Entry 7DD5 (electron microscopy, 3.20 A resolution); this record covers chains A and B.

# Chain A (and B)
Protein: Calcium-Sensing Receptor
Organism: Gallus gallus
Notes: chain B of this document is another copy of the same molecule, construct and numbering; everything in this record applies to it too
Sequence (1069 residues; row label = number of the first residue in the row):
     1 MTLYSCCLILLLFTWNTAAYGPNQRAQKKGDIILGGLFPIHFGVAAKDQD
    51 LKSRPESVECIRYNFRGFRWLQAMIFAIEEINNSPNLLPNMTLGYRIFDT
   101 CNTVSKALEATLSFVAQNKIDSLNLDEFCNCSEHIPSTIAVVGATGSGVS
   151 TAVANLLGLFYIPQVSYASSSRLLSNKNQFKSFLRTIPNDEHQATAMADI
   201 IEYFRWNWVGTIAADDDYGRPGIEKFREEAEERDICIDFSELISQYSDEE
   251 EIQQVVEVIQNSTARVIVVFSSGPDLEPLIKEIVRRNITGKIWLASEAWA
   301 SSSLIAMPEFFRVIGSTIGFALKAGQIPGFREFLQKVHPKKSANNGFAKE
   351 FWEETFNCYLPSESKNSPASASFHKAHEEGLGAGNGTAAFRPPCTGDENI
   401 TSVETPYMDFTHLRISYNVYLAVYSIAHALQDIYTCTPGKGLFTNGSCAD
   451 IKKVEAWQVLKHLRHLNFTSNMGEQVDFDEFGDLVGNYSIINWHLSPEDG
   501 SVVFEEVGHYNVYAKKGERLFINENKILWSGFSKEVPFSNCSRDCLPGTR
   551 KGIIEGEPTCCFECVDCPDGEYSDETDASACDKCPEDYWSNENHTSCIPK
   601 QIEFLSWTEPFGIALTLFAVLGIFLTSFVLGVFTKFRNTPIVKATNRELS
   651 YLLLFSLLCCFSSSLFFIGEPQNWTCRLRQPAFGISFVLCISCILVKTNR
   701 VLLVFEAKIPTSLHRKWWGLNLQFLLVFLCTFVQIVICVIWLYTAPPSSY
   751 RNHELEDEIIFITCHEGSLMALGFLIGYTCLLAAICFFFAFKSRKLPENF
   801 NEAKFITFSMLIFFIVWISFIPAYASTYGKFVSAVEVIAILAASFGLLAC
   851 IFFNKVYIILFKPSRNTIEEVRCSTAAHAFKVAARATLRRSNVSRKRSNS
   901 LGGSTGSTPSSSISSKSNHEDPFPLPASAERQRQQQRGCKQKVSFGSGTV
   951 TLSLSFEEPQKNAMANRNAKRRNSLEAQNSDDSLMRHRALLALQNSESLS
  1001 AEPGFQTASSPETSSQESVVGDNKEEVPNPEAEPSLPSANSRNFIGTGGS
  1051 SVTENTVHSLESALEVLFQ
Unresolved in the structure: 1-19, 120-133, 360-391, 707-710, 868-1069 (chain B: 1-21, 123-135, 361-390, 707-710, 868-1069)
Disulfides: Cys60-Cys101, Cys236-Cys560, Cys358-Cys394, Cys436-Cys448, Cys541-Cys561, Cys545-Cys564, Cys567-Cys581, Cys584-Cys597, Cys676-Cys764
Covalent attachments: N-acetylglucosamine (NAG) linked to Asn287, Asn399, Asn467, Asn487, Asn540
Ion coordination: Ca2+ site 1: Thr100, Ala144; Ca2+ site 2 near Ser302 (its only coordinating residue here)
Residues lining bound ligands:
  - tryptophan (TRP): Arg66, Trp70, Thr145, Gly146, Ser147, Ala168, Ser169, Ser170, Tyr218, Glu297, Ala298, Ile415
  - YP1 (2-chloro-6-[(2R)-2-hydroxy-3-{[2-methyl-1-(naphthalen-2-yl)propan-2-yl]amino}propoxy]benzonitrile): Gln680, Phe683, Leu772, Ile776, Val816, Trp817, Phe820, Ile821, Tyr824, Glu836, Ala839, Ile840
Reported in the primary citation:
  - Ca2+ coordination: Thr100, Asp234, Ser302, Gly556
  - binding site for chloride ion: Arg66, Arg69, Trp70, Arg414
  - binding site for tryptophan: Trp70, Ser147, Ala168, Ser170, Tyr218, Glu297
  - binding site for YP1: Phe683, Leu772, Ile776, Trp817, Phe820, Tyr824, Glu836, Ile840
  - mutagenesis - S826C/T827C: increased signaling
  - mutagenesis - P822C: decreased signaling
  - mutagenesis - P822C, S826C/T827C: unchanged expression

# Interface between chain A and chain B
Pairs across the interface (72; chain A residue first):
  Tyr20(A) - Ser122(B)  hydrogen bond (backbone-backbone)
  Gly21(A) - Ser122(B)
  Gln49(A) - Tyr161(B)
  Gln49(A) - Arg464(B)
  Asp50(A) - Lys461(B)  hydrogen bond (backbone-side chain)
  Leu51(A) - Phe443(B)
  Leu51(A) - Trp457(B)
  Leu51(A) - Leu460(B)  hydrophobic
  Leu51(A) - Lys461(B)
  Leu51(A) - Arg464(B)
  Lys52(A) - Leu442(B)
  Lys52(A) - Phe443(B)
  Lys52(A) - Thr444(B)  hydrogen bond (backbone-backbone)
  Ser53(A) - Thr444(B)
  Ser53(A) - Trp457(B)
  Arg54(A) - Glu455(B)  salt bridge
  Arg54(A) - Trp457(B)
  Pro55(A) - Tyr161(B)  hydrophobic
  Pro55(A) - Trp457(B)
  Val104(A) - Asn155(B)
  Val104(A) - Gln179(B)
  Ser105(A) - Leu159(B)
  Leu108(A) - Asn155(B)
  Glu109(A) - Leu159(B)
  Leu112(A) - Leu112(B)  hydrophobic
  Ala152(A) - Asn155(B)
  Asn155(A) - Leu108(B)
  Leu156(A) - Leu108(B)
  Leu156(A) - Leu112(B)  hydrophobic
  Leu159(A) - Ser105(B)
  Leu159(A) - Glu109(B)
  Phe160(A) - Leu112(B)  hydrophobic
  Tyr161(A) - Gln49(B)
  Tyr161(A) - Pro55(B)  hydrophobic
  Arg172(A) - Asp215(B)  salt bridge
  Arg172(A) - Leu242(B)
  Leu173(A) - Arg220(B)
  Asn178(A) - Tyr246(B)
  Gln179(A) - Val104(B)
  Asp215(A) - Arg172(B)  salt bridge
  Glu224(A) - Glu224(B)
  Arg227(A) - Arg227(B)
  Leu242(A) - Arg172(B)
  Tyr246(A) - Asn178(B)
  Leu442(A) - Lys52(B)
  Phe443(A) - Leu51(B)
  Phe443(A) - Lys52(B)
  Thr444(A) - Lys52(B)  hydrogen bond (backbone-backbone)
  Glu455(A) - Arg54(B)  salt bridge
  Trp457(A) - Leu51(B)
  Trp457(A) - Ser53(B)
  Trp457(A) - Arg54(B)
  Trp457(A) - Pro55(B)
  Leu460(A) - Leu51(B)  hydrophobic
  Lys461(A) - Asp50(B)  hydrogen bond (side chain-backbone)
  Lys461(A) - Leu51(B)
  Arg464(A) - Gln49(B)
  Arg464(A) - Leu51(B)
  Arg550(A) - Arg550(B)
  Lys551(A) - Ile553(B)
  Ile553(A) - Lys551(B)
  Ile553(A) - Ile553(B)  hydrophobic
  Ile553(A) - Ser579(B)
  Glu555(A) - Lys551(B)  salt bridge
  Glu555(A) - Ser579(B)
  Ser579(A) - Ile553(B)  hydrogen bond (side chain-backbone)
  Ile818(A) - Ile818(B)  hydrophobic
  Ile821(A) - Pro822(B)  hydrophobic
  Pro822(A) - Ile821(B)  hydrophobic
  Ala825(A) - Ala825(B)
  Ala825(A) - Ser826(B)
  Ser826(A) - Ala825(B)
Also at the interface, not in a pair above, chain A (57 interface residues in all): Lys119, Arg220, Glu231, Asp234, Ile237, Ser240, Gly552, Gly556, Glu557, Thr559
Also at the interface, not in a pair above, chain B (57 interface residues in all): Lys119, Ala152, Leu156, Phe160, Leu173, Glu228, Glu231, Asp234, Ile237, Ser240, Gly556, Glu557, Thr559, Asp577, Ala578

# Summary
Chain A and chain B each contribute 57 residues to their interface; the contacts include 6 hydrogen bonds and
5 salt bridges. Polar contacts include Arg54(A)-Glu455(B), Arg172(A)-Asp215(B) and Glu555(A)-Lys551(B). From
the paper: a binding site for YP1 at Phe683(A), Leu772(A) and Ile776(A) among others; S826C/T827C of chain A
increase signaling.
Both chains are Calcium-Sensing Receptor (Gallus gallus). Entry 7DD5 (Structure of Calcium-Sensing Receptor in
complex with NPS-2143) was determined by electron microscopy (same publication as 7DD6 and 7DD7).
